Entry 7SWL (electron microscopy, 2.88 A resolution); this record covers chains A and F of the 7 polymer chains in the assembly.

# Chain A (and F)
Protein: Rix7
From: Chaetomium thermophilum
Notes: chain F of this document is another copy of the same molecule, construct and numbering; everything in this record applies to it too
Reference sequence: G0RZG1 (G0RZG1_CHATD); residue numbers follow UniProt; this construct covers 200-802
Amino-acid sequence (629 residues; each row starts with the number of its first residue):
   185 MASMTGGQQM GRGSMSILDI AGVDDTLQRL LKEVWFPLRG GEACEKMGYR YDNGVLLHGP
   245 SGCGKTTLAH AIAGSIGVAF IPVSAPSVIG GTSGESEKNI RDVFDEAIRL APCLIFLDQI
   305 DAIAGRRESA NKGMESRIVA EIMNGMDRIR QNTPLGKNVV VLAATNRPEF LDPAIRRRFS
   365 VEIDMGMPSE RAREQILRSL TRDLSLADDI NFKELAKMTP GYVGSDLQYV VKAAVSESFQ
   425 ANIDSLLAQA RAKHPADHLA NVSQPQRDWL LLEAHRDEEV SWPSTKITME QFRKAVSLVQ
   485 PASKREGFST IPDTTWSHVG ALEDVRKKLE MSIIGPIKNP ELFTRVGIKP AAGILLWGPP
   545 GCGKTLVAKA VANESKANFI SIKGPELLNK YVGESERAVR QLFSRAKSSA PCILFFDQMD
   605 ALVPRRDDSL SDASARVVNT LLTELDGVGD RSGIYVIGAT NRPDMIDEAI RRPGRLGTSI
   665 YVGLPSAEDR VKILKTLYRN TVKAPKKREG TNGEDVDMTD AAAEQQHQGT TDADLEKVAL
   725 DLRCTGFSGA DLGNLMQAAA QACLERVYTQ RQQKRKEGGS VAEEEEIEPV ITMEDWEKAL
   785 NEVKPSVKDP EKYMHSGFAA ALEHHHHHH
Not modelled in the structure: 185-199, 310-316, 463-465, 687-713, 761-771, 801-813 (chain F: 185-370, 440-445, 461-464, 534-535, 574-576, 610-616, 686-715, 756-772, 788-813)
Differences from the reference sequence: expression tag (185-199, 803-813); conflict Q303 (Glu in G0RZG1), Q602 (Glu in G0RZG1)
Ion coordination: Mg2+ site 1: T250 (together with ATP); Mg2+ site 2: T549 (together with ATP)
Small-molecule neighbours:
  - ATP (adenosine-5'-triphosphate), molecule 1: D203, I204, A205, V207, P244, S245, G246, C247, G248, K249, T250, T251, N350, I380, L384, G408, S409, Q412
  - ATP, molecule 2: H502, V503, G504, L506, P543, P544, G545, C546, G547, K548, T549, L550, Q602, N645, I677, L681, G733, A734

# Chain A / chain F interface
Pairs across the interface - 57 pairs, chain A then chain F:
  I201(A) - Q450(F)  hydrogen bond (backbone-side chain)
  L202(A) - V446(F)  hydrophobic
  L202(A) - Q450(F)
  L202(A) - L454(F)  hydrophobic
  I204(A) - Q450(F)
  A205(A) - Q450(F)
  D208(A) - S447(F)  hydrogen bond
  D208(A) - P449(F)
  L211(A) - W453(F)  hydrogen bond (backbone-side chain)
  L214(A) - W453(F)
  L215(A) - W453(F)
  L215(A) - L456(F)  hydrophobic
  K216(A) - Q424(F)
  W219(A) - L430(F)  hydrophobic
  W219(A) - W453(F)  hydrophobic
  W219(A) - L456(F)  hydrophobic
  F220(A) - F423(F)  hydrophobic
  F220(A) - I427(F)  hydrophobic
  R223(A) - R460(F)
  R223(A) - W466(F)
  G224(A) - W466(F)
  A227(A) - W466(F)  hydrophobic
  C228(A) - F423(F)  hydrophobic
  K230(A) - S468(F)
  M231(A) - D387(F)
  M231(A) - L388(F)  hydrophobic
  M231(A) - S389(F)  hydrogen bond
  M231(A) - F423(F)  hydrophobic
  M231(A) - I471(F)  hydrophobic
  G232(A) - D387(F)
  G232(A) - L388(F)
  Y233(A) - L388(F)  hydrophobic
  Y233(A) - K416(F)
  I256(A) - W453(F)  hydrophobic
  S259(A) - E457(F)  hydrogen bond
  S259(A) - R460(F)
  I260(A) - W453(F)  hydrophobic
  I260(A) - R460(F)
  G261(A) - R460(F)
  K511(A) - E749(F)  salt bridge
  M515(A) - Q745(F)
  S516(A) - Q745(F)  hydrogen bond
  L526(A) - Y752(F)
  F527(A) - L748(F)  hydrophobic
  F527(A) - Y752(F)
  R529(A) - T685(F)
  R529(A) - P773(F)
  V530(A) - A744(F)
  V530(A) - P773(F)
  I532(A) - A744(F)  hydrophobic
  R610(A) - A605(F)
  N623(A) - L572(F)
  T627(A) - P569(F)
  R656(A) - P544(F)
  R656(A) - N645(F)  hydrogen bond
  P657(A) - A734(F)  hydrophobic
  R659(A) - Q602(F)
Other interface residues (no listed pair), chain A (50 interface residues in all): G206, Q212, E226, Y235, N237, G258, S364, Q379, T528, G531, D612, D616, E652
Other interface residues (no listed pair), chain F (49 interface residues in all): V415, V419, N426, D452, S465, T469, E570, R609, A617, R646, M649, M740, Q741, C747, I775

# Summary
50 residues of chain A and 49 residues of chain F are in contact, with 7 hydrogen bonds and 1 salt bridge.
Among the polar pairs are K511(A)-E749(F), I201(A)-Q450(F) and D208(A)-S447(F). Bound to chain A: ATP.
Both chains are Rix7 (Chaetomium thermophilum). Entry 7SWL (CryoEM structure of the N-terminal-deleted Rix7
AAA-ATPase) was determined by electron microscopy together with 7T0V and 7T3I from the same study.
